PDB entry 4HMS | X-ray diffraction, 1.33 A resolution | chains A and B

== Chain A (and B) ==
Protein: Phenazine biosynthesis protein phzG
Source organism: Pseudomonas fluorescens
Notes: EC 1.4.-.-; chain B of this document is another copy of the same molecule, construct and numbering; everything in this record applies to it too
UniProt: Q51793 (PHZG_PSEFL); numbering as in UniProt (aligned over 1-222)
Sequence (225 residues; each row starts with the number of its first residue; numbers below 1 keep their minus sign (Gly-2 is residue -2)):
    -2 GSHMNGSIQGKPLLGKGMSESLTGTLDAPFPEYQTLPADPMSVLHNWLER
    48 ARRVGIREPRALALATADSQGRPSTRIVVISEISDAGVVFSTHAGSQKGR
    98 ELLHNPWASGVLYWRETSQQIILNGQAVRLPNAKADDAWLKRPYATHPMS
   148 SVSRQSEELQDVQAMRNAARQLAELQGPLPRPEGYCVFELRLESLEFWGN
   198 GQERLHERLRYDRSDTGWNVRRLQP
Disordered / not traced: -2 to 20 (chain B: -2 to 16)
Differences from the reference sequence: expression tag (-2 to 0)
Residues lining bound ligands:
  - FMN (flavin mononucleotide), molecule 1: Glu55, Arg73, Ile74, Val75, Val76, Ser88, Thr89, His90, Ser93, Gln94, Lys95, Gln152, Ser153
  - FMN, molecule 2: Tyr110, Gln117, Trp195, Arg205
  - FMN, molecule 3: Trp195, Asn197, Arg201, His203

== Chain A / chain B interface ==
Contacting residue pairs - 121 pairs, chain A then chain B:
  Gly21(A) - Arg54(B)
  Thr22(A) - Arg54(B)  hydrogen bond
  Tyr30(A) - Leu156(B)
  Tyr30(A) - Val159(B)
  Arg54(A) - Thr20(B)  hydrogen bond
  Arg54(A) - Gly21(B)
  Arg54(A) - Arg112(B)  hydrogen bond (backbone-side chain)
  Arg54(A) - Glu113(B)
  Glu55(A) - Ser18(B)
  Glu55(A) - Leu19(B)
  Glu55(A) - Thr20(B)  hydrogen bond
  Glu55(A) - Tyr110(B)  hydrogen bond
  Glu55(A) - Arg112(B)  hydrogen bond (backbone-side chain)
  Ala58(A) - Arg112(B)
  Ala60(A) - Ala60(B)  hydrophobic
  Ala60(A) - Val108(B)  hydrophobic
  Ala62(A) - Ala62(B)  hydrophobic
  Ala62(A) - Pro70(B)
  Ala62(A) - Thr72(B)
  Thr63(A) - Pro70(B)
  Ala64(A) - Gly68(B)
  Gly68(A) - Ala64(B)
  Gly68(A) - Asn102(B)  hydrogen bond (backbone-side chain)
  Arg69(A) - Trp104(B)
  Pro70(A) - Ala62(B)
  Pro70(A) - Thr63(B)
  Pro70(A) - Trp104(B)
  Pro70(A) - Ser106(B)
  Ser71(A) - Ser106(B)
  Thr72(A) - Ala62(B)
  Thr72(A) - Ser106(B)  hydrogen bond
  Thr72(A) - Gly107(B)
  Thr72(A) - Val108(B)
  Thr72(A) - Ile119(B)
  Arg73(A) - Gln117(B)
  Ile74(A) - Tyr110(B)  hydrophobic
  Ile74(A) - Gln117(B)  hydrogen bond (backbone-side chain)
  Val76(A) - Ser18(B)
  Asn102(A) - Gly68(B)  hydrogen bond (side chain-backbone)
  Trp104(A) - Arg69(B)
  Trp104(A) - Pro70(B)
  Ser106(A) - Pro70(B)
  Ser106(A) - Ser71(B)
  Ser106(A) - Thr72(B)  hydrogen bond
  Gly107(A) - Thr72(B)
  Val108(A) - Ala60(B)  hydrophobic
  Val108(A) - Thr72(B)
  Tyr110(A) - Glu55(B)  hydrogen bond
  Tyr110(A) - Ala58(B)  hydrophobic
  Tyr110(A) - Ile74(B)  hydrophobic
  Tyr110(A) - Arg112(B)
  Arg112(A) - Arg54(B)  hydrogen bond (side chain-backbone)
  Arg112(A) - Glu55(B)  hydrogen bond (side chain-backbone)
  Arg112(A) - Tyr110(B)
  Arg112(A) - Arg112(B)
  Glu113(A) - Arg54(B)
  Gln117(A) - Arg73(B)
  Gln117(A) - Ile74(B)  hydrogen bond (side chain-backbone)
  Ile119(A) - Thr72(B)
  Ala142(A) - Arg201(B)
  Thr143(A) - Arg201(B)
  Met146(A) - Glu200(B)
  Met146(A) - Arg201(B)
  Met146(A) - Leu202(B)  hydrophobic
  Ser150(A) - Gln221(B)
  Ser150(A) - Pro222(B)  hydrogen bond (side chain-backbone)
  Arg151(A) - Gln221(B)  hydrogen bond (backbone-side chain)
  Gln152(A) - Gln221(B)
  Gln152(A) - Pro222(B)  hydrogen bond (side chain-backbone)
  Ser153(A) - Arg205(B)  hydrogen bond
  Ser153(A) - Leu220(B)
  Ser153(A) - Gln221(B)  hydrogen bond (backbone-backbone)
  Glu154(A) - Leu220(B)
  Glu154(A) - Gln221(B)  hydrogen bond (backbone-backbone)
  Glu155(A) - Arg218(B)
  Glu155(A) - Arg219(B)
  Glu155(A) - Gln221(B)  hydrogen bond (backbone-side chain)
  Leu156(A) - Tyr30(B)
  Leu156(A) - Arg219(B)  hydrogen bond (backbone-backbone)
  Leu156(A) - Leu220(B)
  Leu156(A) - Gln221(B)
  Val159(A) - Tyr30(B)
  Val159(A) - Leu202(B)
  Val159(A) - Arg219(B)
  Met162(A) - Leu202(B)  hydrophobic
  Met162(A) - Gln221(B)
  Met162(A) - Pro222(B)
  Arg163(A) - Gln199(B)  hydrogen bond (side chain-backbone)
  Arg163(A) - Glu200(B)  salt bridge
  Arg163(A) - Leu202(B)
  Arg167(A) - Glu200(B)  salt bridge
  Gln199(A) - Arg163(B)  hydrogen bond (backbone-side chain)
  Glu200(A) - Met146(B)
  Glu200(A) - Arg163(B)  salt bridge
  Glu200(A) - Arg167(B)  salt bridge
  Arg201(A) - Ala142(B)
  Arg201(A) - Thr143(B)
  Arg201(A) - Met146(B)
  Leu202(A) - Met146(B)  hydrophobic
  Leu202(A) - Val159(B)
  Leu202(A) - Arg163(B)
  Arg205(A) - Gln152(B)
  Arg205(A) - Ser153(B)  hydrogen bond
  Arg218(A) - Glu155(B)  salt bridge
  Arg219(A) - Glu155(B)
  Arg219(A) - Leu156(B)  hydrogen bond (backbone-backbone)
  Arg219(A) - Val159(B)
  Leu220(A) - Ser153(B)
  Leu220(A) - Glu154(B)
  Leu220(A) - Leu156(B)
  Gln221(A) - Ser150(B)
  Gln221(A) - Arg151(B)  hydrogen bond (side chain-backbone)
  Gln221(A) - Gln152(B)
  Gln221(A) - Ser153(B)  hydrogen bond (backbone-backbone)
  Gln221(A) - Glu154(B)  hydrogen bond (backbone-backbone)
  Gln221(A) - Glu155(B)  hydrogen bond (side chain-backbone)
  Gln221(A) - Leu156(B)
  Gln221(A) - Met162(B)
  Pro222(A) - Ser150(B)  hydrogen bond (backbone-side chain)
  Pro222(A) - Gln152(B)  hydrogen bond (backbone-side chain)
  Pro222(A) - Met162(B)
Interface residues without a listed pair, chain A (58 interface residues in all): Gln94, Ala105, Asn121, Pro140, Val149, Arg207
Interface residues without a listed pair, chain B (61 interface residues in all): Glu17, Thr22, Gln94, Ala105, Asn121, Arg139, Val149, Arg207

== In short ==
58 residues of chain A face 61 of chain B across their interface, with 33 hydrogen bonds and 5 salt bridges.
Polar contacts include Arg163(A)-Glu200(B), Arg167(A)-Glu200(B) and Arg218(A)-Glu155(B). Ligands of chain A: 3
copies of flavin mononucleotide.
Chain A and chain B are both Phenazine biosynthesis protein phzG (Pseudomonas fluorescens); the structure,
Crystal structure of PhzG from Pseudomonas fluorescens 2-79 in complex with a second FMN in the ..., was
determined by X-ray diffraction together with 4HMT, 4HMU, 4HMV, 4HMW and 4HMX from the same study.
